Entry 3ABA (X-ray diffraction, 1.80 A resolution); this record covers chain A.

Chain A:
Name: Cytochrome P450
From: Streptomyces avermitilis
Notes: EC 1.14.13.-
Reference sequence: Q93H81 (Q93H81_STRAW); residues 1-399 here = UniProt positions 1-399
Chain sequence (403 residues; numbered 1 to 403; the number before each row is that of its first residue):
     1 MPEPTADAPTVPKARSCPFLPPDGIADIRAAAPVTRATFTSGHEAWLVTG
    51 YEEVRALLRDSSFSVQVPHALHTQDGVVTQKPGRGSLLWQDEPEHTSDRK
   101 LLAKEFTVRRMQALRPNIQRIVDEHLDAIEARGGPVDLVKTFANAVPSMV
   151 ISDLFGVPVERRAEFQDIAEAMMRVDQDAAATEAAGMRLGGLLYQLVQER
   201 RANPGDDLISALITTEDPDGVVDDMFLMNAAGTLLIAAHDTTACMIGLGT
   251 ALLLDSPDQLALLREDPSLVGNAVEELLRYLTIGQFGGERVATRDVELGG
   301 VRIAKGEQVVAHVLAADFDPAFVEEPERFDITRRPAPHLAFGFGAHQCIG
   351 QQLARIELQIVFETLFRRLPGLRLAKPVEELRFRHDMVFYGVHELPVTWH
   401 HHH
Disordered / not traced: 1-6
Differences from the reference sequence: expression tag (400-403)
Ion coordination: heme Fe near Cys-348 (its only coordinating residue here)
Small-molecule neighbours:
  - Filipin I (FLI; (3R,4S,6S,8S,10R,12R,14R,16S,17E,19E,21E,23E,25E,28R)-3-hexyl-4,6,8,10,12,14,16-heptahydroxy-17,28-dimethyloxacyclooctacosa-17,19,21,23,25-pentaen-2-one): Thr-79, Gln-80, Lys-81, Pro-82, Leu-88, Trp-89, Met-172, Met-173, Thr-182, Glu-183, Gly-186, Leu-189, Gly-190, Leu-193, Met-228, Asn-229, Gly-232, Thr-233, Ile-236, Ala-237, Thr-241, Gly-284, Gly-287, Gly-288, Val-313, Val-388, Phe-389
  - heme (HEM): Leu-87, Leu-88, His-95, Arg-99, Phe-106, Ile-151, Thr-233, Leu-234, Ala-237, Ala-238, Thr-241, Thr-242, Met-245, Leu-278, Ile-283, Arg-290, Ala-340, Phe-341, Gly-342, Ala-345, His-346, Gln-347, Cys-348, Ile-349, Gly-350, Leu-353, Ala-354, Leu-358

In short:
Ligands of chain A: heme and Filipin I.
Chain A is Cytochrome P450 (Streptomyces avermitilis); the structure, Crystal structure of CYP105P1 in complex
with filipin I, was determined by X-ray diffraction together with 3ABB from the same study.
